3VU9 - chains A and B; structure by X-ray diffraction, 1.75 A resolution.

# Chain A
Molecule: Platinum sensitivity protein 3
Organism: Saccharomyces cerevisiae
UniProtKB: Q12318 (PSY3_YEAST); numbering as in UniProt (aligned over 1-242)
Amino-acid sequence (245 residues; numbered -2 to 242; the number before each row is that of its first residue; numbers below 1 keep their minus sign (Gly-2 is residue -2)):
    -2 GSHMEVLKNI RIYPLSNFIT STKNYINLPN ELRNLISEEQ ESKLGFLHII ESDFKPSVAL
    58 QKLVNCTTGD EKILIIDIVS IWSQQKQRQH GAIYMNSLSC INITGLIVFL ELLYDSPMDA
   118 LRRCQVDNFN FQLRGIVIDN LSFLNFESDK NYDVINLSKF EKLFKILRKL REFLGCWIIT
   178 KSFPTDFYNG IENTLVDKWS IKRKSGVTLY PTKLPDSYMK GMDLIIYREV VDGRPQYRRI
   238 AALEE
Not modelled in the structure: -2 to 5, 143-149, 194-205, 240-242
Differences from the reference sequence: expression tag (-2 to 0)

# Chain B
Molecule: Chromosome segregation in meiosis protein 2
Organism: Saccharomyces cerevisiae
UniProtKB: P40465 (CSM2_YEAST); residues 1-213 here = UniProt positions 1-213
Amino-acid sequence (213 residues; row label = number of the first residue in the row):
     1 MEYEDLELIT IWPSPTKNKL CQFIKQNLSK EHVVTQLFFI DATSSFPLSQ FQKLVPPTLP
    61 ENVRIYENIR INTCLDLEEL SAITVKLLQI LSMNKINAQR GTEDAVTEPL KIILYINGLE
   121 VMFRNSQFKS SPQRSHELLR DTLLKLRVMG NDENENASIR TLLEFPKEQL LDYYLKKNNN
   181 TRTSSVRSKR RRIKNGDSLA EYIWKYYADS LFE
Not modelled in the structure: 1-2, 100-106, 179-191
From the paper describing this entry:
  - mutagenesis - I40A/I83A, I83A/L87A: unchanged binding to Platinum sensitivity protein 3 (chain A)
  - mutagenesis - I40A/I83A, I83A/L87A: unchanged binding to ssDNA
  - mutagenesis - I40A/I83A, I83A/L87A: decreased binding to Rad51

# How chain A and chain B interact
Contacting residue pairs (53):
  Ser49(A) - Tyr206(B)
  Asp50(A) - Lys205(B)
  Phe51(A) - Arg147(B)
  Phe51(A) - Lys205(B)  hydrogen bond (backbone-backbone)
  Phe51(A) - Tyr206(B)
  Phe51(A) - Tyr207(B)
  Phe51(A) - Ala208(B)
  Lys52(A) - Ala208(B)
  Lys52(A) - Asp209(B)  hydrogen bond (side chain-backbone)
  Val76(A) - Arg147(B)  hydrogen bond (backbone-side chain)
  Ser77(A) - Leu8(B)
  Ser77(A) - Arg147(B)  hydrogen bond (backbone-side chain)
  Ser77(A) - Val148(B)  hydrogen bond (side chain-backbone)
  Ser80(A) - Asn151(B)  hydrogen bond
  Gln81(A) - Leu8(B)
  Gln81(A) - Arg147(B)
  Gln81(A) - Asn151(B)
  Gln81(A) - Asp209(B)  hydrogen bond
  Gln82(A) - Glu153(B)  hydrogen bond
  Asn93(A) - Val148(B)
  Asn93(A) - Asn151(B)  hydrogen bond
  Leu95(A) - Leu88(B)  hydrophobic
  Leu95(A) - Val148(B)  hydrophobic
  Ile98(A) - Lys145(B)
  Ile98(A) - Val148(B)  hydrophobic
  Phe140(A) - Arg140(B)  hydrogen bond (backbone-side chain)
  Phe140(A) - Leu144(B)  hydrophobic
  Phe140(A) - Tyr206(B)
  Phe140(A) - Tyr207(B)
  Asn142(A) - Arg140(B)  hydrogen bond (backbone-side chain)
  Phe180(A) - Tyr206(B)  hydrophobic
  Phe184(A) - Tyr202(B)  hydrogen bond (backbone-side chain)
  Phe184(A) - Tyr206(B)  hydrophobic
  Gly187(A) - His136(B)
  Gly187(A) - Tyr202(B)
  Ile188(A) - Phe123(B)  hydrophobic
  Ile188(A) - His136(B)  hydrogen bond (backbone-side chain)
  Ile188(A) - Leu139(B)  hydrophobic
  Ile188(A) - Asp197(B)
  Ile188(A) - Ser198(B)
  Ile188(A) - Leu199(B)
  Ile188(A) - Tyr202(B)  hydrophobic
  Glu189(A) - Arg124(B)  salt bridge
  Glu189(A) - Asn195(B)
  Glu189(A) - Asp197(B)  hydrogen bond (backbone-backbone)
  Asn190(A) - Asn195(B)
  Asn190(A) - Gly196(B)
  Thr191(A) - Gln127(B)  hydrogen bond
  Thr191(A) - Pro132(B)
  Thr191(A) - His136(B)
  Leu192(A) - Pro132(B)
  Leu192(A) - Gln133(B)
  Leu192(A) - His136(B)
Also at the interface, not in a pair above, chain A (29 interface residues in all): Asp74, Ile75, Ile78, Arg85, Ser94, Leu141, Asp183
Also at the interface, not in a pair above, chain B (28 interface residues in all): Glu7

# Summary
29 residues of chain A face 28 of chain B across their interface; the contacts include 15 hydrogen bonds and 1
salt bridge. Among the polar pairs are Glu189(A)-Arg124(B), Lys52(A)-Asp209(B) and Val76(A)-Arg147(B). From
the paper: I40A/I83A and I83A/L87A of chain B reduce binding to Rad51; I40A/I83A and I83A/L87A of chain B
leave binding to Platinum sensitivity protein 3 (chain A) unchanged.
Chain A is Platinum sensitivity protein 3 and chain B is Chromosome segregation in meiosis protein 2, both
from Saccharomyces cerevisiae; the structure, Crystal Structure of Psy3-Csm2 complex, was determined by X-ray
diffraction.
